Entry 5THG (X-ray diffraction, 3.11 A resolution); this record covers chains A and B of the 3 polymer chains in the assembly.

Chain A:
Molecule: I-OnuI_e-hCCR5
From: synthetic construct
Chain sequence (304 residues; row label = number of the first residue in the row; numbering starts at 0):
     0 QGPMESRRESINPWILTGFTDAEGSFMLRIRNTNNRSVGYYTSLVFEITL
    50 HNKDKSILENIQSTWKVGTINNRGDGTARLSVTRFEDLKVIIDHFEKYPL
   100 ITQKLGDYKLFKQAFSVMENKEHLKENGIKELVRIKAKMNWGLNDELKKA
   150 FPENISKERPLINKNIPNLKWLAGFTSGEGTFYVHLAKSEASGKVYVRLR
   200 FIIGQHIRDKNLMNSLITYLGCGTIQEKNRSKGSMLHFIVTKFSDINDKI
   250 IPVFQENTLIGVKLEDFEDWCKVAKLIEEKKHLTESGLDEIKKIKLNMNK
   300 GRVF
Not modelled in the structure: 0-6, 155-156, 188
Ion coordination: Ca2+ site 1: Ala21, Glu22, Glu178 (shared with DC17(B) of chain B; 2 residues of chain C); Ca2+ site 2: Glu22, Gly177 (shared with DT18(B) of chain B; 1 residue of chain C)

Chain B:
Molecule: 29-nt DNA strand
Sequence (29 nucleotides; each row starts with the number of its first residue):
     1 CCACCTTCCAGGAATTCTTTGGCCTGCAC
Not modelled in the structure: 1
Ion coordination: Ca2+ site 1: DC17 (shared with Ala21(A), Glu22(A), Glu178(A) of chain A; 2 residues of chain C); Ca2+ site 2: DT18 (shared with Glu22(A), Gly177(A) of chain A; 1 residue of chain C)

Interface between chain A and chain B:
Pairs across the interface (48):
  Glu22(A) - DT18(B)  phosphate contact
  Tyr40(A) - DC4(B)  sugar contact
  Tyr40(A) - DC5(B)  hydrogen bond to the phosphate
  Tyr40(A) - DT6(B)  base contact
  Thr68(A) - DC8(B)  phosphate contact
  Thr68(A) - DC9(B)  hydrogen bond to the phosphate
  Asn70(A) - DA10(B)  hydrogen bond to the phosphate
  Arg72(A) - DG11(B)  hydrogen bond to the base
  Arg72(A) - DG12(B)  hydrogen bond to the base
  Arg78(A) - DA10(B)  base contact
  Arg78(A) - DG11(B)  hydrogen bond to the base
  Arg78(A) - DG12(B)  hydrogen bond to the base
  Thr82(A) - DT7(B)  phosphate contact
  Thr82(A) - DC8(B)  phosphate contact
  Arg83(A) - DT7(B)  hydrogen bond to the phosphate
  Arg83(A) - DC8(B)  salt bridge to the phosphate
  Phe84(A) - DT7(B)  hydrogen bond to the phosphate
  His122(A) - DT6(B)  salt bridge to the phosphate
  Gly177(A) - DT18(B)  phosphate contact
  Glu178(A) - DC17(B)  phosphate contact
  Glu178(A) - DT18(B)  phosphate contact
  Gly179(A) - DT19(B)  phosphate contact
  Thr180(A) - DT18(B)  sugar contact
  Thr180(A) - DT19(B)  hydrogen bond to the phosphate
  Tyr182(A) - DT20(B)  sugar contact
  Tyr182(A) - DG21(B)  hydrogen bond to the phosphate
  His184(A) - DG22(B)  hydrogen bond to the base
  His184(A) - DC23(B)  base contact
  Leu185(A) - DG22(B)  phosphate contact
  Arg199(A) - DG21(B)  base contact
  Arg199(A) - DG22(B)  hydrogen bond to the base
  Ile201(A) - DT20(B)  base contact
  Gly203(A) - DC17(B)  sugar contact
  Gly203(A) - DT18(B)  base contact
  His205(A) - DT16(B)  salt bridge to the phosphate
  His205(A) - DC17(B)  phosphate contact
  Gly232(A) - DT16(B)  phosphate contact
  Met234(A) - DT16(B)  sugar contact
  Met234(A) - DC17(B)  phosphate contact
  His236(A) - DT18(B)  base contact
  His236(A) - DT19(B)  base contact
  Lys262(A) - DT19(B)  salt bridge to the phosphate
  Lys294(A) - DG21(B)  salt bridge to the phosphate
  Met297(A) - DT20(B)  phosphate contact
  Asn298(A) - DT19(B)  phosphate contact
  Asn298(A) - DT20(B)  hydrogen bond to the phosphate
  Lys299(A) - DT19(B)  hydrogen bond to the phosphate
  Lys299(A) - DT20(B)  hydrogen bond to the phosphate
Also at the interface, not in a pair above, chain A (38 interface residues in all): Ala21, Ser42, Asn71, Trp140, Arg197, Gln204, Arg207, Ser233, Gly300
Also at the interface, not in a pair above, chain B (20 interface residues in all): DA14, DT15, DC24

Overview:
The interface between chain A and chain B involves 38 residues on one side and 20 on the other, with 16
hydrogen bonds and 5 salt bridges. Among the polar pairs are Arg72(A)-DG11(B), Arg72(A)-DG12(B) and
Arg78(A)-DG11(B). Ala21(A), Glu22(A), Glu178(A) and DC17(B) coordinate Ca2+ site 1.
Chain A is I-OnuI_e-hCCR5 (synthetic construct) and chain B is a 29-nt DNA strand; the structure, Engineered
variant of I-OnuI meganuclease targeting the HIV CCR5 gene; harbors 43 point mutations relative to ..., was
determined by X-ray diffraction.
